Entry 3QT1 (X-ray diffraction, 4.30 A resolution (low resolution: residue-level contacts below are approximate; hydrogen-bond / salt-bridge calls are withheld)); this record covers chains A and I of the 12 polymer chains in the assembly.

[Chain A]
Molecule: DNA-directed RNA polymerase II subunit RPB1
Organism: Saccharomyces cerevisiae
Notes: EC 2.7.7.6
Reference sequence: P04050 (RPB1_YEAST); residues 1-1733 here = UniProt positions 1-1733
Amino-acid sequence (1733 residues; numbered 1 to 1733; the number before each row is that of its first residue):
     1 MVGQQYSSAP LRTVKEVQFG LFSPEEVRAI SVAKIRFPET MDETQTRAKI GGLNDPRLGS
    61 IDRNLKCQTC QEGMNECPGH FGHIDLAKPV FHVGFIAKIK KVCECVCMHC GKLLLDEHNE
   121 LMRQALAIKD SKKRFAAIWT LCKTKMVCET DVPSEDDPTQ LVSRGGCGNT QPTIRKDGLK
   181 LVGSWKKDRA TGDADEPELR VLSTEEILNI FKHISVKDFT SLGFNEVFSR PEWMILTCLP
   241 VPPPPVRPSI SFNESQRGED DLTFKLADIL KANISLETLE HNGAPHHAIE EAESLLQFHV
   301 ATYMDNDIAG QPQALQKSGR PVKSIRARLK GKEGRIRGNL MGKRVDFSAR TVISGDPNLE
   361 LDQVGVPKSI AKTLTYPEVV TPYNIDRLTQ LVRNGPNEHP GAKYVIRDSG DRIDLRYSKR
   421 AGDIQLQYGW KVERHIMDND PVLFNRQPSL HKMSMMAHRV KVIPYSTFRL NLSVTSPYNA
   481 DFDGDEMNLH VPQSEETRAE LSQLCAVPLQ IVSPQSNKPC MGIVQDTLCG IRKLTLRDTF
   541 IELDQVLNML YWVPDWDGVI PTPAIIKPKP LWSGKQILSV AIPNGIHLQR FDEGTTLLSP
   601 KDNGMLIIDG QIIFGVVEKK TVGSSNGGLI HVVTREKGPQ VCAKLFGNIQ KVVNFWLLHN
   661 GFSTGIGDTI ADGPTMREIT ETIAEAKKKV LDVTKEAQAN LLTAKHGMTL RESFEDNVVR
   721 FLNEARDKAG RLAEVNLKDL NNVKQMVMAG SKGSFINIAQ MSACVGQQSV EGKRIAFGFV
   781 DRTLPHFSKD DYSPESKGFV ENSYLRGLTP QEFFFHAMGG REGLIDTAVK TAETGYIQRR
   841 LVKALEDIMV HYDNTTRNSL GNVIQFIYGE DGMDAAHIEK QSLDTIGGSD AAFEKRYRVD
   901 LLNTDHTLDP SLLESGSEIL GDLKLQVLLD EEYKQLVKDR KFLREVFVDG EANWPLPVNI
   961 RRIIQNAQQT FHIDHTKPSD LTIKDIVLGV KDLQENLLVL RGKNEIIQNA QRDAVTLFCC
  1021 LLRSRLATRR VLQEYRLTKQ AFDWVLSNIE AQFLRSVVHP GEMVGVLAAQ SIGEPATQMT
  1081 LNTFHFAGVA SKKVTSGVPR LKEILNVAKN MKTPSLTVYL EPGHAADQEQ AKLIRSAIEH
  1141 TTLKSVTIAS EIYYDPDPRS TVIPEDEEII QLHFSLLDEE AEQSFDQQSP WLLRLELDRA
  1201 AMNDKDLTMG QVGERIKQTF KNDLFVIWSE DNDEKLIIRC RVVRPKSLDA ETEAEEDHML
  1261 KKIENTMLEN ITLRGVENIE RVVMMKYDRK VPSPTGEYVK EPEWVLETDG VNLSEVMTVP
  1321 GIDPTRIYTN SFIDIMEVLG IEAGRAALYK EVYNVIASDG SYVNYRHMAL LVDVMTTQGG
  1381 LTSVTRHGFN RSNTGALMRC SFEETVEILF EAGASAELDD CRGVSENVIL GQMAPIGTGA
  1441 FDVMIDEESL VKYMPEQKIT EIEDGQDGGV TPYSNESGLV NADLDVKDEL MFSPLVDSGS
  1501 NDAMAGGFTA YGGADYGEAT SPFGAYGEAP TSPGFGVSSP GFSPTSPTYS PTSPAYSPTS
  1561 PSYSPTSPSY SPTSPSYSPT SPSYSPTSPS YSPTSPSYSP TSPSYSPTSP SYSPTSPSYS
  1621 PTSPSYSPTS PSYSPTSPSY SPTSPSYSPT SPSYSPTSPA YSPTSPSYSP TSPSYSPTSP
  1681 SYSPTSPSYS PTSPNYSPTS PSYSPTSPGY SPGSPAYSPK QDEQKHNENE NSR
Unresolved in the structure: 1, 187-194, 1082-1091, 1176-1186, 1245-1253, 1456-1733
Bound ions: Zn2+ site 1: Cys67, Cys70, Cys77, His80; Zn2+ site 2: Cys107, Cys110, Cys148, Cys167; Mg2+: Asp481, Asp483

[Chain I]
Molecule: DNA-directed RNA polymerase II subunit RPB9, DNA-directed RNA polymerase III subunit RPC10
Organism: Saccharomyces cerevisiae
Notes: EC 2.7.7.6; fragment: rpb9 , c11
Reference sequence: chimeric construct of P27999, Q04307: residues 1-87 from P27999 (RPB9_YEAST) positions 1-87 (same numbers); residues 88-113 from Q04307 positions 85-110 (UniProt number = residue number - 3)
Amino-acid sequence (133 residues; row label = number of the first residue in the row; numbers below 1 keep their minus sign (Met-19 is residue -19)):
   -19 MGSSHHHHHH SSGLVPRGSH MTTFRFCRDC NNMLYPREDK ENNRLLFECR TCSYVEEAGS
    41 PLVYRHELIT NIGETAGVVQ DIGSDPTLPR SDRECPKCHS RENVFFQLQI RSADEPMTTF
   101 YKCVNCGHRW KEN
Unresolved in the structure: -19 to 1, 49-113
Bound ions: Zn2+: Cys7, Cys10, Cys29, Cys32

[How chain A and chain I interact]
Contacting residue pairs - 30 pairs, chain A then chain I:
  Lys1144(A) with Leu48(I)
  Thr1147(A) with Leu48(I)
  Ile1148(A) with Glu47(I); Leu48(I)
  Ala1149(A) with Glu47(I)
  Ser1150(A) with Tyr44(I); Arg45(I); His46(I); Glu47(I)
  Glu1151(A) with Leu42(I); Tyr44(I); Arg45(I)
  Ile1152(A) with Pro41(I); Leu42(I); Val43(I); Tyr44(I)
  Tyr1153(A) with Pro41(I); Leu42(I)
  Tyr1154(A) with Glu18(I); Asn23(I); Arg24(I); Leu25(I); Pro41(I)
  Pro1156(A) with Asn23(I)
  Pro1190(A) with Glu18(I)
  Trp1191(A) with Val43(I)
  Glu1264(A) with Tyr44(I); His46(I)
  Leu1268(A) with His46(I); Leu48(I)
Interface residues without a listed pair, chain A (17 interface residues in all): Val1162, Asp1257, Lys1261
Interface residues without a listed pair, chain I (13 interface residues in all): Asp19

[In short]
17 residues of chain A and 13 residues of chain I are in contact. Cys67(A), Cys70(A), Cys77(A) and His80(A)
form the Zn2+ site 1. Cys107(A), Cys110(A), Cys148(A) and Cys167(A) coordinate Zn2+ site 2.
Here chain A is DNA-directed RNA polymerase II subunit RPB1 and chain I is DNA-directed RNA polymerase II
subunit RPB9, DNA-directed RNA polymerase III subunit RPC10, both from Saccharomyces cerevisiae. Entry 3QT1
(RNA polymerase II variant containing A Chimeric RPB9-C11 subunit) was determined by X-ray diffraction.
